Entry 1A6A (X-ray diffraction, 2.75 A resolution); this record covers chains A and C of the 3 polymer chains in the assembly.

== Chain A ==
Name: HLA class II histocompatibility antigen, DR alpha chain
Source organism: Homo sapiens
UniProtKB: P01903 (2DRA_HUMAN); residues 5-180 here correspond to UniProt positions 30-205 (UniProt number = residue number + 25)
Sequence (176 residues; each row starts with the number of its first residue):
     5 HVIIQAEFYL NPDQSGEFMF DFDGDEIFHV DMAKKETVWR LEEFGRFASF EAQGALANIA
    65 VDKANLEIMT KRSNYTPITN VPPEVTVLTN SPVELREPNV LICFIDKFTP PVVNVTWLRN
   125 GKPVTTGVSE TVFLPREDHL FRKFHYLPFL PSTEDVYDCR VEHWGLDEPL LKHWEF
Disulfides: Cys-107/Cys-163
Glycans and other covalent adducts: N-acetylglucosamine (NAG) linked to Asn-78, Asn-118
UniProt features mapped onto this chain:
  - region: Glu-179, Phe-180 (Connecting peptide)
  - site: Gln-9 (Self- and pathogen-derived peptide antigen), Gly-49 (Self-peptide antigen), Phe-51 (Self- and pathogen-derived peptide antigen), Ala-52 (Self-peptide antigen), Ser-53 (Self- and pathogen-derived peptide antigen), Glu-55 (Pathogen-derived peptide antigen), Asn-62 (Self- and pathogen-derived peptide antigen), Asn-69 (Pathogen-derived peptide antigen), Arg-76 (Self- and pathogen-derived peptide antigen)
  - glycosylation (N-linked (GlcNAc...) asparagine): Asn-78, Asn-118

== Chain C ==
Name: HLA class II histocompatibility antigen, gamma chain
Source organism: Homo sapiens
Notes: fragment: clip fragment 87 - 101 of invariant chain
UniProtKB: P04233 (HG2A_HUMAN); residues 87-101 here correspond to UniProt positions 103-117 (UniProt number = residue number + 16)
Sequence (15 residues; row label = number of the first residue in the row):
    87 PVSKMRMATP LLMQA

== How chain A and chain C interact ==
Contacting residue pairs (33):
  Gln-9(A) / Met-93(C)
  Gln-9(A) / Ala-94(C)  hydrogen bond (side chain-backbone)
  Glu-11(A) / Pro-96(C)
  Phe-22(A) / Met-93(C)  hydrophobic
  Phe-24(A) / Met-91(C)  hydrophobic
  Phe-24(A) / Arg-92(C)
  Phe-32(A) / Met-91(C)  hydrophobic
  Ala-52(A) / Val-88(C)
  Ala-52(A) / Ser-89(C)
  Ser-53(A) / Val-88(C)
  Ser-53(A) / Ser-89(C)  hydrogen bond (backbone-backbone)
  Ser-53(A) / Lys-90(C)
  Ser-53(A) / Met-91(C)  hydrogen bond (backbone-backbone)
  Phe-54(A) / Met-91(C)
  Phe-54(A) / Met-93(C)  hydrophobic
  Gly-58(A) / Met-93(C)
  Ala-59(A) / Met-93(C)
  Asn-62(A) / Met-93(C)
  Asn-62(A) / Ala-94(C)  hydrogen bond (side chain-backbone)
  Asn-62(A) / Thr-95(C)  hydrogen bond
  Asn-62(A) / Pro-96(C)
  Val-65(A) / Pro-96(C)
  Val-65(A) / Leu-98(C)  hydrophobic
  Asp-66(A) / Pro-96(C)
  Ala-68(A) / Leu-98(C)  hydrophobic
  Asn-69(A) / Leu-97(C)  hydrogen bond (side chain-backbone)
  Asn-69(A) / Leu-98(C)
  Asn-69(A) / Met-99(C)  hydrogen bond (side chain-backbone)
  Ile-72(A) / Met-99(C)
  Ile-72(A) / Gln-100(C)
  Met-73(A) / Met-99(C)  hydrophobic
  Arg-76(A) / Met-99(C)
  Arg-76(A) / Gln-100(C)  hydrogen bond (side chain-backbone)
Also at the interface, not in a pair above, chain A (23 interface residues in all): Ile-31, Trp-43, Gly-49, Arg-50, Phe-51

== In short ==
23 residues of chain A face 13 of chain C across their interface; the contacts include 8 hydrogen bonds. Polar
pairs include Gln-9(A)/Ala-94(C), Asn-62(A)/Ala-94(C) and Asn-62(A)/Thr-95(C).
Here chain A is HLA class II histocompatibility antigen, DR alpha chain and chain C is HLA class II
histocompatibility antigen, gamma chain, both from Homo sapiens. Entry 1A6A (The structure of an intermediate
in class II MHC maturation: clip bound to HLA-DR3) was determined by X-ray diffraction.
